Entry 2Q7T (X-ray diffraction, 2.42 A resolution); this record covers chain A.

Chain A:
Protein: Protein traI
Organism: Escherichia coli
Notes: EC 3.6.1.-; fragment: Relaxase Domain
UniProtKB: P14565 (TRAI1_ECOLI); residue numbers follow UniProt; this construct covers 1-300
Sequence (301 residues; numbered 1 to 301; the number before each row is that of its first residue):
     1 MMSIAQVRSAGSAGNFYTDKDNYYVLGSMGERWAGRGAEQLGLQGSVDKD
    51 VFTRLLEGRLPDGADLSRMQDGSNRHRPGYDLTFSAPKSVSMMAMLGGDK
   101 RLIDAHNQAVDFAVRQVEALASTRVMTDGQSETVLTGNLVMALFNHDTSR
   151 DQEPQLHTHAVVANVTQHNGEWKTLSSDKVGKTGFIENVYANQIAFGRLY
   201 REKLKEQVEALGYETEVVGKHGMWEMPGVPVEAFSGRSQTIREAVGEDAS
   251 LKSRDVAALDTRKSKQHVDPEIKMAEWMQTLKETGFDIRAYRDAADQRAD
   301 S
Not modelled in the structure: 128-129, 237-267, 301
Differences from the reference sequence: engineered mutation Phe16 (Tyr in P14565); expression tag (301)
Curated features (UniProtKB/Swiss-Prot):
  - active site: Tyr17 (Relaxase)
  - binding site (Mg(2+)): His146, His157, His159
  - mutagenesis: Met1 (Loss of ssDNA binding), Ser3 (S3A: 1000-fold reduced affinity for ssDNA), Tyr17 (Y17F: Loss of DNA nicking ability; still binds ssDNA), Tyr23 (Y23F: Reduced DNA nicking ability), Tyr24 (Y24F: Reduced DNA nicking ability), Lys88 (K88A: 10000-fold reduced affinity for ssDNA), His159 (H159E: Loss of oriT cleavage), Arg237 (R237A: 300-fold reduced affinity for ssDNA), Ile241 (I241A: 1500-fold reduced affinity for ssDNA)
Reported in the primary citation:
  - mutagenesis - Y16F (600-fold): decreased catalytic activity
  - Mg2+ coordination: His159
  - mutagenesis - H159E: abolished catalytic activity
  - catalytic residues: Tyr23 (proposed by the authors, not directly observed)

Summary:
Curated annotation (UniProt) lists active-site residue Tyr17, 3 Mg2+-binding residues and 9 mutagenesis sites.
The paper reports the catalytic residue Tyr23; Y16F reduces catalytic activity.
Chain A is Protein traI (Escherichia coli); the structure, Crystal Structure of the F plasmid TraI Relaxase
Domain with the Scissile Thymidine Base, was determined by X-ray diffraction together with 2Q7U from the same
study.
